Entry 8TRH (electron microscopy, 3.70 A resolution); this record covers chains W and X of the 26 polymer chains in the assembly.

[Chain W]
Molecule: Mediator of RNA polymerase II transcription subunit 23
Organism: Homo sapiens
UniProt: Q9ULK4 (MED23_HUMAN); residue numbers follow UniProt; this construct covers 1-1368
Amino-acid sequence (1368 residues; each row starts with the number of its first residue):
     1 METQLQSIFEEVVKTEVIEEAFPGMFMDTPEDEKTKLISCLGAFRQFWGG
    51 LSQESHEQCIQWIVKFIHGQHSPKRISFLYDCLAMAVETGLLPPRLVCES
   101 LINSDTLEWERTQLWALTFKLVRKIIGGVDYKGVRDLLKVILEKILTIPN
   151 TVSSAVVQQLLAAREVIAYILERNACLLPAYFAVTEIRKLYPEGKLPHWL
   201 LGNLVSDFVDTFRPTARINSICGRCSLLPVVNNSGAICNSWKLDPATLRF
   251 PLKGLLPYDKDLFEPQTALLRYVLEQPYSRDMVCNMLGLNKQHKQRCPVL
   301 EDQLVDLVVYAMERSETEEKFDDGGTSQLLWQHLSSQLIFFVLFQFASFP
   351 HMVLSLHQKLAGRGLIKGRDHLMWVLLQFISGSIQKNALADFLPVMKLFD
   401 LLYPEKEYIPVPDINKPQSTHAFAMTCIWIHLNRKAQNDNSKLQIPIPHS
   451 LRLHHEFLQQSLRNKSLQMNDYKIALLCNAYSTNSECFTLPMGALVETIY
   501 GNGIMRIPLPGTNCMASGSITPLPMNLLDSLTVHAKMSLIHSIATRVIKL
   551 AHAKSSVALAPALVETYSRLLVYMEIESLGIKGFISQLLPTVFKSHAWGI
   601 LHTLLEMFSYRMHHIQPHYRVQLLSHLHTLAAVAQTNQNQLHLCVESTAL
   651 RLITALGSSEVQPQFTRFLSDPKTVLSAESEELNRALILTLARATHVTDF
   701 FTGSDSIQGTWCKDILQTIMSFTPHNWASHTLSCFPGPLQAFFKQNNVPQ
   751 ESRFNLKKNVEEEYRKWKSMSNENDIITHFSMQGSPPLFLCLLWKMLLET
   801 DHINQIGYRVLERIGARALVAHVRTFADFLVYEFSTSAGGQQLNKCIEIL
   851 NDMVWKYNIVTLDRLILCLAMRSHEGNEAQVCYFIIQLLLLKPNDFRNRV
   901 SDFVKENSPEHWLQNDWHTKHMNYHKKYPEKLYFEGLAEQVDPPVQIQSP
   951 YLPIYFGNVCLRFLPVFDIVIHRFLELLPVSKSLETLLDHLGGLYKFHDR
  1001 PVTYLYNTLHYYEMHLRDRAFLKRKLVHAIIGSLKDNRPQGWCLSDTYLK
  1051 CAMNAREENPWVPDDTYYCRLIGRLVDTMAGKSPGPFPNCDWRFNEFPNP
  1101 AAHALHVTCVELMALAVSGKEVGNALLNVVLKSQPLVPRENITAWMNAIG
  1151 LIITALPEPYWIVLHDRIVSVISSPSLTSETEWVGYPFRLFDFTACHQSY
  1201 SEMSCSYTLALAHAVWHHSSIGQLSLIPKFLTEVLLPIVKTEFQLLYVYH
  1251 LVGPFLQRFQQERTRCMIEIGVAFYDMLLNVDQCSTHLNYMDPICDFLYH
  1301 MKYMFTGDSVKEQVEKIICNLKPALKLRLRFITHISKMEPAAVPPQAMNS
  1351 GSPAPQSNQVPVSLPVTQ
Unresolved in the structure: 1335-1368

[Chain X]
Molecule: Mediator of RNA polymerase II transcription subunit 24
Organism: Homo sapiens
UniProt: O75448 (MED24_HUMAN); numbering as in UniProt (aligned over 1-989)
Amino-acid sequence (989 residues; each row starts with the number of its first residue):
     1 MKVVNLKQAILQAWKERWSDYQWAINMKKFFPKGATWDILNLADALLEQA
    51 MIGPSPNPLILSYLKYAISSQMVSYSSVLTAISKFDDFSRDLCVQALLDI
   101 MDMFCDRLSCHGKAEECIGLCRALLSALHWLLRCTAASAERLREGLEAGT
   151 PAAGEKQLAMCLQRLEKTLSSTKNRALLHIAKLEEASSWTAIEHSLLKLG
   201 EILANLSNPQLRSQAEQCGTLIRSIPTMLSVHAEQMHKTGFPTVHAVILL
   251 EGTMNLTGETQSLVEQLTMVKRMQHIPTPLFVLEIWKACFVGLIESPEGT
   301 EELKWTAFTFLKIPQVLVKLKKYSHGDKDFTEDVNCAFEFLLKLTPLLDK
   351 ADQRCNCDCTNFLLQECGKQGLLSEASVNNLMAKRKADREHAPQQKSGEN
   401 ANIQPNIQLILRAEPTVTNILKTMDADHSKSPEGLLGVLGHMLSGKSLDL
   451 LLAAAAATGKLKSFARKFINLNEFTTYGSEESTKPASVRALLFDISFLML
   501 CHVAQTYGSEVILSESRTGAEVPFFETWMQTCMPEEGKILNPDHPCFRPD
   551 STKVESLVALLNNSSEMKLVQMKWHEACLSISAAILEILNAWENGVLAFE
   601 SIQKITDNIKGKVCSLAVCAVAWLVAHVRMLGLDEREKSLQMIRQLAGPL
   651 FSENTLQFYNERVVIMNSILERMCADVLQQTATQIKFPSTGVDTMPYWNL
   701 LPPKRPIKEVLTDIFAKVLEKGWVDSRSIHIFDTLLHMGGVYWFCNNLIK
   751 ELLKETRKEHTLRAVELLYSIFCLDMQQVTLVLLGHILPGLLTDSSKWHS
   801 LMDPPGTALAKLAVWCALSSYSSHKGQASTRQKKRHREDIEDYISLFPLD
   851 DVQPSKLMRLLSSNEDDANILSSPTDRSMSSSLSASQLHTVNMRDPLNRV
   901 LANLFLLISSILGSRTAGPHTQFVQWFMEECVDCLEQGGRGSVLQFMPFT
   951 TVSELVKVSAMSSPKVVLAITDLSLPLGRQVAAKAIAAL
Unresolved in the structure: 1-3, 147-153, 227-237, 325-328, 392-401, 689-692, 824-827, 851-890, 938-941, 960-964
UniProt features mapped onto this chain:
  - motif: Leu-128 to Leu-132 (LXXLL motif 1), Leu-344 to Leu-348 (LXXLL motif 2), Leu-448 to Leu-452 (LXXLL motif 3), Leu-557 to Leu-561 (LXXLL motif 4), Leu-788 to Leu-792 (LXXLL motif 5), Leu-857 to Leu-861 (LXXLL motif 6)
  - modified residue (Phosphoserine): Ser-862, Ser-873

[How chain W and chain X interact]
Contacting residue pairs (39; chain W residue first):
  Val-152(W) with Ala-917(X)
  Ser-153(W) with Arg-915(X), hydrogen bond
  Ser-154(W) with Arg-915(X); Ala-917(X)
  Ala-155(W) with Arg-915(X)
  Glu-193(W) with Arg-757(X), salt bridge
  Gly-194(W) with Thr-756(X)
  Leu-196(W) with Thr-756(X); Met-802(X), hydrophobic
  Trp-199(W) with Gly-918(X); Gln-922(X), hydrogen bond (backbone-side chain)
  Gly-202(W) with Asp-803(X)
  Asn-203(W) with Asp-803(X); Trp-926(X)
  Asp-210(W) with Lys-758(X); Glu-759(X)
  Tyr-258(W) with Arg-757(X)
  Lys-260(W) with His-760(X)
  Arg-1139(W) with Lys-350(X)
  Ser-1176(W) with Lys-343(X), hydrogen bond
  Glu-1180(W) with Lys-343(X), salt bridge
  Glu-1182(W) with Glu-339(X); Phe-340(X)
  Trp-1183(W) with Phe-340(X)
  Gly-1185(W) with Lys-238(X)
  Tyr-1186(W) with Lys-238(X), hydrogen bond (side chain-backbone)
  His-1197(W) with Trp-723(X)
  Ser-1199(W) with Val-291(X); Leu-344(X); Leu-347(X)
  Tyr-1200(W) with Glu-284(X), hydrogen bond; Lys-287(X), hydrogen bond; Leu-344(X)
  Ser-1201(W) with Leu-344(X); Pro-346(X)
  Glu-1202(W) with Lys-343(X); Leu-344(X); Thr-345(X), hydrogen bond (backbone-side chain); Pro-346(X)
Also at the interface, not in a pair above, chain W (34 interface residues in all): Asn-150, Pro-197, His-198, Asp-207, Arg-213, Asp-261, Ser-1133, Gln-1198, Met-1203
Also at the interface, not in a pair above, chain X (31 interface residues in all): Thr-239, Asp-349, Glu-720, Lys-721, Thr-916, Pro-919

[Summary]
34 residues of chain W face 31 of chain X across their interface; the contacts include 7 hydrogen bonds and 2
salt bridges. Among the polar pairs are Glu-193(W)/Arg-757(X), Glu-1180(W)/Lys-343(X) and
Ser-153(W)/Arg-915(X).
Chain W is Mediator of RNA polymerase II transcription subunit 23 and chain X is Mediator of RNA polymerase II
transcription subunit 24, both from Homo sapiens; the structure, The IDRc bound human core Mediator complex,
was determined by electron microscopy together with 8TQ2, 8TQC and 8TQW from the same study.
